4V5I - chains AT and AY of the 27 polymer chains in the assembly; structure by X-ray diffraction, 5.46 A resolution (low resolution: residue-level contacts below are approximate; hydrogen-bond / salt-bridge calls are withheld).

# Chain AT
Molecule: ORF15
Source organism: Lactococcus phage P2
Amino-acid sequence (298 residues; numbered 1 to 298; the number before each row is that of its first residue):
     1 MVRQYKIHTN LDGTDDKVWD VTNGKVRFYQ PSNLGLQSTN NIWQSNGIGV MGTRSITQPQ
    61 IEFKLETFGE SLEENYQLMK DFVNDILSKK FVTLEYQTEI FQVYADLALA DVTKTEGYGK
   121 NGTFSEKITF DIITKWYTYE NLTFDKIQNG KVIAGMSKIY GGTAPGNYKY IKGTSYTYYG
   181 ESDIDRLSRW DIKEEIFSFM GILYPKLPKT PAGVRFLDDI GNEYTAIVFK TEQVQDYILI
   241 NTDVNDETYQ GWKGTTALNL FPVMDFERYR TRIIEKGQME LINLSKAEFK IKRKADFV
Metal / ion sites: Ca2+: Asn10, Asp12, Asp246

# Chain AY
Molecule: ORF16
Source organism: Lactococcus phage P2
Amino-acid sequence (372 residues; row label = number of the first residue in the row):
     1 MLEANVYDNF NPNYYNISDF SMPNGKKEKR GLPIPKARCQ VINYELWETG YLYTSSATLT
    61 VSVEVGDIVQ ILFPEVVPIE EALGKKKKLN LDMVYLVTDV DESNKATLKN YFWAMIESLD
   121 VPNAITKTTN FAIIDYLIDP NKNNLMSYGY FFNSSIFAGK ATINRKAETS SAHDVAKRIF
   181 SKVQFQPTTT IQHAPSETDP RNLLFINFAS RNWNRKRITT RVDIKQSVTM DTETIVDRSA
   241 YNFAVVFVKN KATDDYTDPP KMYIAKNNGD VIDYSTYHGD GTDLPDVRTA KTLFYDRDDH
   301 GNPPELSTIK VEISPSTIVT RLIFNQNELL PLYVNDLVDI WYEGKLYSGY IADRVKTEFN
   361 DRLIFVESGD KP

# Interface between chain AT and chain AY
Residue-residue contacts (9):
  Trp43(AT) - Ile42(AY)
  Trp43(AT) - Asn43(AY)
  Trp43(AT) - Glu358(AY)
  Ser45(AT) - Met1(AY)
  Ser45(AT) - Ile42(AY)
  Ser45(AT) - Glu358(AY)
  Ile48(AT) - Met1(AY)
  Val50(AT) - Met1(AY)
  Val50(AT) - Thr60(AY)
Also at the interface, not in a pair above, chain AT (5 interface residues in all): Asn46

# Summary
Chain AT and chain AY each contribute 5 residues to their interface. Asn10(AT), Asp12(AT) and Asp246(AT) form
the Ca2+ site.
Here chain AT is ORF15 and chain AY is ORF16, both from Lactococcus phage P2. Entry 4V5I (Structure of the
Phage P2 Baseplate in its Activated Conformation with Ca) was determined by X-ray diffraction (same
publication as 2WZP and 2X53).
